Entry 5NKQ (X-ray diffraction, 2.17 A resolution); this record covers chains A and B of the 4 polymer chains in the assembly.

== Chain A (and B) ==
Name: Putative fluoride ion transporter CrcB
Source organism: Bordetella pertussis
Notes: chain B of this document is another copy of the same molecule, construct and numbering; everything in this record applies to it too
UniProtKB: Q7VYU0 (CRCB_BORPE); numbering as in UniProt (aligned over 1-128)
Chain sequence (128 residues; numbered 1 to 128; the number before each row is that of its first residue):
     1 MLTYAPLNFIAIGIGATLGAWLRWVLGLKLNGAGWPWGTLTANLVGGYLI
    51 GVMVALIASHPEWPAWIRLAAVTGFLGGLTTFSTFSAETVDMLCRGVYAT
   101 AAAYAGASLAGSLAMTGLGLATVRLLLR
Unresolved in the structure: 1 (chain B: 1-4)
Differences from the reference sequence: conflict Lys29 (Arg in Q7VYU0), Cys94 (Glu in Q7VYU0)
UniProt features mapped onto this chain:
  - binding site (fluoride): Asn43, Tyr104, Ser108, Ser112
  - binding site (Na(+)): Gly77, Thr80
  - mutagenesis: Asn43 (N43D: Supports robust fluoride-selective efflux at pH 7. Efflux falls when increasing pH and is extinguished at pH 9), Phe82 (F82I: Fluoride efflux is 3 orders of magnitude slower than for wild-type), Phe85 (F85I: Fluoride efflux is 2 orders of magnitude slower than for wild-type)
Ion coordination: Na+: Gly77, Thr80 (shared with Gly77(B), Thr80(B) of chain B)
Reported in the primary citation:
  - Na+ coordination: Gly77, Thr80
  - binding site for fluoride ion: Asn43, Phe82, Phe85, Ser108, Ser112

== Interface between chain A and chain B ==
Pairs across the interface (76):
  Thr3(A) - Trp24(B)
  Asn8(A) - Trp24(B)
  Phe9(A) - Trp21(B)  hydrogen bond (backbone-side chain)
  Phe9(A) - Trp24(B)  hydrophobic
  Ile12(A) - Ala20(B)  hydrophobic
  Ile12(A) - Trp24(B)  hydrophobic
  Gly13(A) - Thr17(B)  hydrogen bond (backbone-side chain)
  Gly13(A) - Trp21(B)
  Ala16(A) - Ala16(B)
  Ala16(A) - Ala20(B)  hydrophobic
  Thr17(A) - Gly13(B)  hydrogen bond (side chain-backbone)
  Thr17(A) - Thr17(B)  hydrogen bond
  Ala20(A) - Ile12(B)  hydrophobic
  Ala20(A) - Ala16(B)  hydrophobic
  Trp21(A) - Phe9(B)  hydrogen bond (side chain-backbone)
  Trp21(A) - Ile12(B)
  Trp21(A) - Gly13(B)
  Arg23(A) - Thr73(B)  hydrogen bond (side chain-backbone)
  Arg23(A) - Gly77(B)  hydrogen bond (side chain-backbone)
  Trp24(A) - Asn8(B)
  Trp24(A) - Phe9(B)  hydrophobic
  Trp24(A) - Ile12(B)  hydrophobic
  Trp24(A) - Leu69(B)
  Asn43(A) - Phe82(B)
  Gly46(A) - Ser83(B)
  Ile50(A) - Ser83(B)
  Ile50(A) - Thr84(B)
  Ile50(A) - Ala87(B)  hydrophobic
  Leu69(A) - Trp24(B)
  Thr73(A) - Arg23(B)  hydrogen bond (backbone-side chain)
  Thr73(A) - Trp24(B)
  Leu76(A) - Ser83(B)  hydrogen bond (backbone-side chain)
  Gly77(A) - Arg23(B)  hydrogen bond (backbone-side chain)
  Gly77(A) - Gly77(B)
  Gly77(A) - Gly78(B)
  Gly77(A) - Thr80(B)
  Thr80(A) - Gly77(B)
  Thr80(A) - Thr81(B)
  Thr80(A) - Phe82(B)  hydrogen bond (side chain-backbone)
  Thr80(A) - Ser83(B)  hydrogen bond
  Thr81(A) - Thr80(B)
  Thr81(A) - Phe82(B)
  Phe82(A) - Asn43(B)
  Phe82(A) - Thr80(B)  hydrogen bond (backbone-side chain)
  Phe82(A) - Thr81(B)
  Phe82(A) - Phe82(B)  hydrophobic
  Phe82(A) - Phe85(B)  hydrophobic
  Phe82(A) - Ser108(B)
  Phe82(A) - Leu109(B)
  Phe82(A) - Ser112(B)
  Ser83(A) - Gly46(B)
  Ser83(A) - Ile50(B)
  Ser83(A) - Leu76(B)  hydrogen bond (side chain-backbone)
  Ser83(A) - Thr80(B)  hydrogen bond (backbone-side chain)
  Thr84(A) - Ile50(B)
  Phe85(A) - Phe82(B)  hydrophobic
  Phe85(A) - Leu109(B)  hydrophobic
  Ser86(A) - Ser112(B)  hydrogen bond (side chain-backbone)
  Ser86(A) - Leu113(B)
  Ser86(A) - Thr116(B)  hydrogen bond
  Ala87(A) - Ile50(B)  hydrophobic
  Thr89(A) - Leu113(B)
  Val90(A) - Leu113(B)
  Val90(A) - Thr116(B)
  Val90(A) - Leu120(B)  hydrophobic
  Ala105(A) - Leu109(B)  hydrophobic
  Ser108(A) - Phe82(B)
  Leu109(A) - Phe85(B)  hydrophobic
  Ser112(A) - Phe82(B)
  Ser112(A) - Ser86(B)  hydrogen bond (backbone-side chain)
  Leu113(A) - Ser86(B)
  Leu113(A) - Thr89(B)
  Leu113(A) - Val90(B)
  Thr116(A) - Ser86(B)  hydrogen bond
  Thr116(A) - Val90(B)
  Leu120(A) - Val90(B)  hydrophobic
Also at the interface, not in a pair above, chain A (39 interface residues in all): Tyr4, Gly47, Val54, Gly78
Also at the interface, not in a pair above, chain B (39 interface residues in all): Val25, Leu28, Gly47, Val54, Ala105

== In short ==
The chain A/chain B interface involves 39 residues from each chain; the contacts include 19 hydrogen bonds.
Polar contacts include Phe9(A)-Trp21(B), Gly13(A)-Thr17(B) and Thr17(A)-Thr17(B). The paper reports a binding
site for fluoride ion at Asn43(A), Phe82(A) and Phe85(A) among others; Na+ coordination by Gly77(A) and
Thr80(A).
Both chains are Putative fluoride ion transporter CrcB (Bordetella pertussis). Entry 5NKQ (Crystal structure
of a dual topology fluoride ion channel) was determined by X-ray diffraction, deposited together with 5A40 and
5A43.
